2ZYU - chain X; structure by X-ray diffraction, 1.80 A resolution.

Chain X:
Name: Tyrosine-ester sulfotransferase
Source organism: Mus musculus
Notes: EC 2.8.2.9
UniProtKB: Q9R2C2 (Q9R2C2_MOUSE); numbering as in UniProt (aligned over 1-295)
Sequence (295 residues; each row starts with the number of its first residue):
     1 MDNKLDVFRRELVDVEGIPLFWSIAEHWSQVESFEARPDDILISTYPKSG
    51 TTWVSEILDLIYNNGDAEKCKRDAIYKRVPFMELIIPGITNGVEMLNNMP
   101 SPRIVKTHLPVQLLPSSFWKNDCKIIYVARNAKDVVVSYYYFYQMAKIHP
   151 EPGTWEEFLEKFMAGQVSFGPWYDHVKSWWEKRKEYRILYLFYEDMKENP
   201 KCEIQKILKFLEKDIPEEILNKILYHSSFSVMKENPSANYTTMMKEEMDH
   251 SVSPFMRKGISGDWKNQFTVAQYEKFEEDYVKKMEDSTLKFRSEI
Not modelled in the structure: 1-5, 295
Residues lining bound ligands:
  - 4-nitrophenyl sulfate (4NS): Phe21, Tyr76, Phe81, Leu84, Ile86, Ile89, Thr90, Phe142, Ala146, Ile148, His149, Tyr240, Met243, Glu247, Met248
  - 3'-phosphate-adenosine-5'-phosphate sulfate (PPS): Thr45, Pro47, Lys48, Ser49, Gly50, Thr51, Thr52, Trp53, Lys106, His108, Arg130, Ser138, Phe142, Tyr193, Lys197, Ser227, Ser228, Phe229, Met232, Phe255, Met256, Arg257, Lys258, Gly259, Ile260

Summary:
Bound to chain X: 3'-phosphate-adenosine-5'-phosphate sulfate and 4-nitrophenyl sulfate.
Chain X is Tyrosine-ester sulfotransferase (Mus musculus); the structure, Crystal structure of mouse cytosolic
sulfotransferase mSULT1D1 complex with PAPS and p-nitrophenyl sulfate, was determined by X-ray diffraction,
deposited together with 2ZYT, 2ZYV and 2ZYW.
